PDB entry 3AZK | X-ray diffraction, 3.20 A resolution | chains G and H of the 10 polymer chains in the assembly

Chain G:
Name: Histone H2A type 1-B/E
Organism: Homo sapiens
Reference sequence: P04908 (H2A1B_HUMAN); residues 0-129 here correspond to UniProt positions 1-130 (UniProt number = residue number + 1)
Sequence (133 residues; numbered -3 to 129; the number before each row is that of its first residue; numbers below 1 keep their minus sign (Gly-3 is residue -3)):
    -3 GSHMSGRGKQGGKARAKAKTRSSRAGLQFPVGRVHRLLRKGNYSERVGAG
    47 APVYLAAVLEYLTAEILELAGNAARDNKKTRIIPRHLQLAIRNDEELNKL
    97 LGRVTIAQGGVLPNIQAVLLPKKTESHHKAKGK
Unresolved in the structure: -3 to 13, 119-129
Differences from the reference sequence: expression tag (-3 to -1)
UniProt features mapped onto this chain:
  - modified residue: Ser1 (N-acetylserine), Arg3 (Citrulline), Lys5 (N6-(2-hydroxyisobutyryl)lysine), Lys9 (N6-(2-hydroxyisobutyryl)lysine), Lys13 (N6-(beta-hydroxybutyryl)lysine), Lys36 (N6-(2-hydroxyisobutyryl)lysine), Lys74 (N6-(2-hydroxyisobutyryl)lysine), Lys75 (N6-(2-hydroxyisobutyryl)lysine), Lys95 (N6-(2-hydroxyisobutyryl)lysine), Gln104 (N5-methylglutamine), Lys118 (N6-(2-hydroxyisobutyryl)lysine), Lys119 (N6-crotonyllysine), Thr120 (Phosphothreonine), Lys125 (N6-crotonyllysine)
  - cross-link (Glycyl lysine isopeptide (Lys-Gly)): Lys13 (interchain with G-Cter in ubiquitin), Lys15 (interchain with G-Cter in ubiquitin), Lys119 (interchain with G-Cter in ubiquitin)

Chain H:
Name: Histone H2B type 1-J
Organism: Homo sapiens
Reference sequence: P06899 (H2B1J_HUMAN); residues 0-125 here correspond to UniProt positions 1-126 (UniProt number = residue number + 1)
Sequence (129 residues; row label = number of the first residue in the row; numbers below 1 keep their minus sign (Gly-3 is residue -3)):
    -3 GSHMPEPAKSAPAPKKGSKKAVTKAQKKDGKKRKRSRKESYSIYVYKVLK
    47 QVHPDTGISSKAMGIMNSFVNDIFERIAGEASRLAHYNKRSTITSREIQT
    97 AVRLLLPGELAKHAVSEGTKAVTKYTSAK
Unresolved in the structure: -3 to 31, 125
Differences from the reference sequence: expression tag (-3 to -1)
UniProt features mapped onto this chain:
  - modified residue: Pro1 (N-acetylproline), Glu2 (ADP-ribosyl glutamic acid), Lys5 (N6-(2-hydroxyisobutyryl)lysine), Ser6 (ADP-ribosylserine), Lys11 (N6-(beta-hydroxybutyryl)lysine), Lys12 (N6-(2-hydroxyisobutyryl)lysine), Ser14 (Phosphoserine), Lys15 (N6-acetyllysine), Lys16 (N6-(beta-hydroxybutyryl)lysine), Lys20 (N6-(2-hydroxyisobutyryl)lysine), Lys23 (N6-(2-hydroxyisobutyryl)lysine), Lys24 (N6-(2-hydroxyisobutyryl)lysine), Lys34 (N6-(2-hydroxyisobutyryl)lysine), Glu35 (PolyADP-ribosyl glutamic acid), Ser36 (Phosphoserine), Lys43 (N6-(2-hydroxyisobutyryl)lysine), Lys46 (N6-(2-hydroxyisobutyryl)lysine), Lys57 (N6,N6-dimethyllysine), Arg79 (Dimethylated arginine), Lys85 (N6,N6,N6-trimethyllysine) and 6 more in UniProt
  - glycosylation: Ser112 (O-linked (GlcNAc) serine)
  - cross-link (Glycyl lysine isopeptide (Lys-Gly)): Lys5 (interchain with G-Cter in SUMO2), Lys20 (interchain with G-Cter in SUMO2), Lys34 (interchain with G-Cter in ubiquitin), Lys120 (interchain with G-Cter in ubiquitin)

How chain G and chain H interact:
Pairs across the interface - 110 pairs, chain G then chain H:
  Arg17(G) with Tyr121(H)
  Arg20(G) with Lys120(H); Tyr121(H); Ala124(H)
  Ala21(G) with Ala117(H); Lys120(H); Tyr121(H), hydrophobic
  Leu23(G) with Ala117(H), hydrophobic
  Gln24(G) with Tyr40(H); Lys43(H); Gln47(H)
  Phe25(G) with Tyr40(H), hydrophobic; Val44(H), hydrophobic
  Pro26(G) with Tyr40(H)
  Arg29(G) with Glu35(H), salt bridge; Ser36(H), hydrogen bond (side chain-backbone); Tyr40(H)
  Val30(G) with Phe70(H), hydrophobic
  Arg32(G) with Glu35(H), salt bridge
  Leu33(G) with Tyr37(H); Phe70(H), hydrophobic
  Leu34(G) with Phe70(H), hydrophobic; Ala74(H), hydrophobic
  Tyr39(G) with Phe70(H); Glu71(H), hydrogen bond; Ala74(H); Gly75(H); Ser78(H), hydrogen bond (backbone-side chain); Ile89(H), hydrophobic
  Ser40(G) with Ser87(H), hydrogen bond (side chain-backbone); Thr88(H); Ile89(H), hydrogen bond (side chain-backbone)
  Glu41(G) with Ser87(H), hydrogen bond (backbone-backbone)
  Arg42(G) with Ser87(H), hydrogen bond (backbone-backbone); Thr88(H), hydrogen bond (backbone-side chain); Ile89(H), hydrogen bond (backbone-backbone)
  Val43(G) with Thr88(H); Ile89(H)
  Gly44(G) with Thr88(H), hydrogen bond (backbone-side chain); Ile89(H), hydrogen bond (backbone-backbone)
  Gly46(G) with Ser91(H); Val118(H)
  Ala47(G) with Ile89(H); Thr90(H); Ser91(H); Ile94(H), hydrophobic
  Val49(G) with Ala117(H); Val118(H), hydrophobic; Tyr121(H), hydrophobic
  Tyr50(G) with Ser91(H); Ile94(H), hydrophobic; Gln95(H), hydrogen bond; Val111(H), hydrogen bond (side chain-backbone); Gly114(H); Thr115(H); Val118(H)
  Leu51(G) with Phe70(H), hydrophobic; Ile73(H), hydrophobic; Ile94(H), hydrophobic
  Ala53(G) with Glu113(H); Gly114(H); Ala117(H), hydrophobic
  Val54(G) with Val98(H), hydrophobic; Ala110(H), hydrophobic
  Leu55(G) with Val66(H); Phe70(H), hydrophobic
  Glu56(G) with Val44(H)
  Tyr57(G) with Leu106(H); His109(H); Ala110(H); Glu113(H)
  Leu58(G) with Phe65(H), hydrophobic; Ile69(H), hydrophobic; Leu106(H), hydrophobic
  Thr59(G) with Met62(H)
  Ala60(G) with Val44(H), hydrophobic
  Ile62(G) with Phe65(H), hydrophobic
  Leu63(G) with Val41(H); Leu45(H), hydrophobic
  Glu64(G) with His49(H)
  Gly67(G) with His49(H)
  Asn68(G) with His49(H), hydrogen bond
  Thr76(G) with Thr52(H); Gly53(H), hydrogen bond (backbone-backbone)
  Arg77(G) with Gly53(H); Ile54(H); Ser55(H)
  Ile78(G) with Thr52(H); Gly53(H), hydrogen bond (backbone-backbone); Ile54(H); Ser55(H), hydrogen bond (backbone-backbone); Ala58(H)
  Ile79(G) with Ser55(H)
  Pro80(G) with Lys57(H); Ile61(H), hydrophobic
  Leu83(G) with Ala58(H); Ile61(H), hydrophobic
  Glu92(G) with Pro103(H); Glu105(H), hydrogen bond (side chain-backbone); Leu106(H), hydrogen bond (side chain-backbone)
  Leu96(G) with Ile69(H), hydrophobic; Arg72(H), hydrogen bond (backbone-side chain); Leu101(H); Leu102(H), hydrophobic; Pro103(H)
  Leu97(G) with Phe65(H), hydrophobic
  Val100(G) with Asp68(H); Arg72(H)
  Ile102(G) with Ile61(H), hydrophobic
  Ala103(G) with Ile61(H)
Also at the interface, not in a pair above, chain G (53 interface residues in all): Gly22, Ala45, Glu61, Leu93, Lys95
Also at the interface, not in a pair above, chain H (56 interface residues in all): Val48, Asp51, Gly104

In short:
The interface between chain G and chain H involves 53 residues on one side and 56 on the other; the contacts
include 20 hydrogen bonds and 2 salt bridges. Among the polar pairs are Arg29(G)-Glu35(H), Arg32(G)-Glu35(H)
and Arg29(G)-Ser36(H).
Chain G is Histone H2A type 1-B/E and chain H is Histone H2B type 1-J, both from Homo sapiens; the structure,
Crystal Structure of Human Nucleosome Core Particle Containing H4K59Q mutation, was determined by X-ray
diffraction, deposited together with 3AYW, 3AZE, 3AZF, 3AZG, 3AZH, 3AZJ and 3 further entries.
